PDB entry 6WLZ | electron microscopy, 2.90 A resolution | chains D and H of the 17 polymer chains in the assembly

[Chain D]
Protein: V-type proton ATPase subunit B, brain isoform
Organism: Homo sapiens
UniProt: P21281 (VATB2_HUMAN); residue numbers follow UniProt; this construct covers 1-511
Amino-acid sequence (511 residues; numbered 1 to 511; the number before each row is that of its first residue):
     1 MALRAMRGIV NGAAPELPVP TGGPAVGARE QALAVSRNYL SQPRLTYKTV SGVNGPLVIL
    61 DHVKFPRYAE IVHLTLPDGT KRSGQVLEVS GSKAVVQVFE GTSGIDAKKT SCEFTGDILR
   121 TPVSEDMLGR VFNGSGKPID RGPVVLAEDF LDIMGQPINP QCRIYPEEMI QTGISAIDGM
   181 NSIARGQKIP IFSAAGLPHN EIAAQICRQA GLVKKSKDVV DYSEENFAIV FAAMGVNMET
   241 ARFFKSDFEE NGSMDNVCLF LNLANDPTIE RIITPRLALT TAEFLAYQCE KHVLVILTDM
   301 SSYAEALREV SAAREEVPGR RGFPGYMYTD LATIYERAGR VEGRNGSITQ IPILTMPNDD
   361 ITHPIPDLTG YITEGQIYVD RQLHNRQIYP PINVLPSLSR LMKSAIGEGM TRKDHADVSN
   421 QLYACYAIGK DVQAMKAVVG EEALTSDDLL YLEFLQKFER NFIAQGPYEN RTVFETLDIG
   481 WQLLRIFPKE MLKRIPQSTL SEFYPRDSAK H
Not modelled in the structure: 1-38, 217-224, 507-511
UniProt features mapped onto this chain:
  - binding site (ATP): Arg-400
  - natural variant: Arg-485 (R485P: In ZLS2)

[Chain H]
Protein: V-type proton ATPase subunit E 1
Organism: Homo sapiens
UniProt: P36543 (VATE1_HUMAN); numbering as in UniProt (aligned over 1-226)
Amino-acid sequence (226 residues; row label = number of the first residue in the row):
     1 MALSDADVQK QIKHMMAFIE QEANEKAEEI DAKAEEEFNI EKGRLVQTQR LKIMEYYEKK
    61 EKQIEQQKKI QMSNLMNQAR LKVLRARDDL ITDLLNEAKQ RLSKVVKDTT RYQVLLDGLV
   121 LQGLYQLLEP RMIVRCRKQD FPLVKAAVQK AIPMYKIATK NDVDVQIDQE SYLPEDIAGG
   181 VEIYNGDRKI KVSNTLESRL DLIAQQMMPE VRGALFGANA NRKFLD
Not modelled in the structure: 1-33
UniProt features mapped onto this chain:
  - modified residue: Ala-2 (N-acetylalanine), Tyr-56 (Phosphotyrosine)
  - natural variant: Arg-50 (R50G: In a colorectal cancer sample), Leu-128 (L128P: In ARCL2C), Arg-212 (R212W: In ARCL2C)

[Chain D / chain H interface]
Contacting residue pairs (73):
  Tyr-39(D) with Gln-206(H); Met-207(H); Glu-210(H), hydrogen bond
  Leu-40(D) with Gln-206(H)
  Ser-41(D) with Gln-122(H), hydrogen bond (backbone-side chain); Arg-199(H), hydrogen bond (backbone-side chain); Leu-202(H)
  Gln-42(D) with Gln-122(H), hydrogen bond; Leu-202(H)
  Pro-43(D) with Gln-122(H); Gln-126(H)
  Arg-44(D) with Lys-191(H); Val-192(H); Leu-202(H)
  Leu-45(D) with Leu-127(H), hydrophobic; Ile-190(H), hydrophobic; Lys-191(H); Val-192(H), hydrophobic
  Thr-46(D) with Lys-189(H); Ile-190(H); Lys-191(H), hydrogen bond (backbone-backbone)
  Tyr-47(D) with Lys-189(H); Ile-190(H), hydrophobic
  Lys-48(D) with Lys-189(H), hydrogen bond (backbone-backbone)
  Thr-49(D) with Lys-189(H)
  His-62(D) with Ile-190(H)
  Lys-64(D) with Leu-127(H), hydrogen bond (side chain-backbone); Glu-129(H), salt bridge
  Ser-124(D) with Arg-212(H), hydrogen bond
  Glu-125(D) with Asn-219(H); Asn-221(H)
  Asp-126(D) with Arg-87(H), salt bridge; Arg-212(H), salt bridge
  Gly-129(D) with Asn-77(H); Arg-80(H), hydrogen bond (backbone-side chain)
  Arg-130(D) with Leu-84(H)
  Asp-140(D) with Leu-81(H)
  Arg-141(D) with Arg-85(H), hydrogen bond (backbone-side chain)
  Pro-143(D) with Leu-84(H); Arg-85(H); Asp-88(H)
  Leu-146(D) with Arg-87(H); Ile-91(H), hydrophobic; Arg-212(H)
  Ala-147(D) with Met-208(H); Pro-209(H); Arg-212(H)
  Glu-148(D) with Pro-209(H); Arg-212(H), salt bridge; Asn-219(H); Arg-222(H)
  Asp-149(D) with Arg-222(H), salt bridge
  Phe-150(D) with Gln-205(H); Pro-209(H)
  Glu-249(D) with Ser-73(H)
  Glu-250(D) with Gln-66(H); Lys-69(H); Ile-70(H)
  Gly-252(D) with Lys-69(H)
  Asp-255(D) with Arg-80(H), salt bridge
  Phe-284(D) with Arg-222(H)
  Tyr-287(D) with Phe-224(H)
  Gln-288(D) with Asn-221(H); Arg-222(H), hydrogen bond; Lys-223(H), hydrogen bond (backbone-backbone); Phe-224(H); Asp-226(H)
  Cys-289(D) with Asn-221(H)
  Glu-290(D) with Lys-223(H); Phe-224(H)
  Gly-343(D) with Phe-224(H)
  Arg-344(D) with Phe-224(H); Asp-226(H), hydrogen bond (side chain-backbone)
Interface residues without a listed pair, chain D (40 interface residues in all): Gly-142, Val-144, Met-254
Interface residues without a listed pair, chain H (38 interface residues in all): Ser-193, Asn-194, Leu-225

[In short]
The interface between chain D and chain H involves 40 residues on one side and 38 on the other, with 13
hydrogen bonds and 6 salt bridges. Among the polar pairs are Lys-64(D)/Glu-129(H), Asp-126(D)/Arg-87(H) and
Asp-126(D)/Arg-212(H). From UniProt: ATP-binding residue Arg-400(D) on chain D.
Here chain D is V-type proton ATPase subunit B, brain isoform and chain H is V-type proton ATPase subunit E 1,
both from Homo sapiens. Entry 6WLZ (The V1 region of human V-ATPase in state 1 (focused refinement)) was
determined by electron microscopy.
